PDB entry 5X30 | X-ray diffraction, 1.70 A resolution | chains A and B of the 4 polymer chains in the assembly

== Chain A ==
Protein: L-methionine gamma-lyase
From: Pseudomonas putida
Notes: EC 4.4.1.11, 4.4.1.2
UniProtKB: P13254 (MEGL_PSEPU); numbering as in UniProt (aligned over 1-398)
Chain sequence (398 residues; numbered 1 to 398; the number before each row is that of its first residue):
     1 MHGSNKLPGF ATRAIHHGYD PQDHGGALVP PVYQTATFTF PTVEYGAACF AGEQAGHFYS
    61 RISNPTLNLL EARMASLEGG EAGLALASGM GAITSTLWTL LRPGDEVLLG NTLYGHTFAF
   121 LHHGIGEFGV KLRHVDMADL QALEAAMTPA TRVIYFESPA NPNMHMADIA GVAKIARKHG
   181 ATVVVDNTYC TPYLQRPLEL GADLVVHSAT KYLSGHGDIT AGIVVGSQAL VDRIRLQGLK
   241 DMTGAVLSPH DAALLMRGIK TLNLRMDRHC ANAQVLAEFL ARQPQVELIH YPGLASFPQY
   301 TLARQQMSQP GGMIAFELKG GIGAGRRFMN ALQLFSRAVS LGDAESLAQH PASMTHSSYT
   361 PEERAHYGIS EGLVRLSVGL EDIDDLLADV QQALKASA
Not modelled in the structure: 1-6
Construct notes: engineered mutation H116 (Cys in P13254)
Modified positions: K211 ((2S)-2-amino-6-[[3-hydroxy-2-methyl-5-(phosphonooxymethyl)pyridin-4-yl]methylideneamino]hexanoic acid; LLP)
Swiss-Prot annotation at these positions:
  - binding site (pyridoxal 5'-phosphate): Y59 to R61, G89, M90, S208 to T210
  - binding site (substrate): Y114, R375
  - modified residue: K211 (N6-(pyridoxal phosphate)lysine)
  - mutagenesis: R61 (R61A/E/F: Loss of elimination activity against L-methionine), K240 (K240D/E: Marked decrease in elimination activity against both L-methionine and DL-homocysteine ...), D241 (D241H/R: 5 to 14-fold reduction in alpha,gamma-elimination activity against L-methionine, while no change in affinity for L-methionine)
Ligand contacts: 2-amino-4-mercapto-butyric acid (HCS): Y114, N161, K211, V339, S340, L341, Q349, R375

== Chain B ==
Protein: L-methionine gamma-lyase
From: Pseudomonas putida
Notes: EC 4.4.1.11, 4.4.1.2
UniProtKB: P13254 (MEGL_PSEPU); residues 1-398 here = UniProt positions 1-398
Chain sequence (398 residues; numbered 1 to 398; the number before each row is that of its first residue):
     1 MHGSNKLPGF ATRAIHHGYD PQDHGGALVP PVYQTATFTF PTVEYGAACF AGEQAGHFYS
    61 RISNPTLNLL EARMASLEGG EAGLALASGM GAITSTLWTL LRPGDEVLLG NTLYGHTFAF
   121 LHHGIGEFGV KLRHVDMADL QALEAAMTPA TRVIYFESPA NPNMHMADIA GVAKIARKHG
   181 ATVVVDNTYC TPYLQRPLEL GADLVVHSAT KYLSGHGDIT AGIVVGSQAL VDRIRLQGLK
   241 DMTGAVLSPH DAALLMRGIK TLNLRMDRHC ANAQVLAEFL ARQPQVELIH YPGLASFPQY
   301 TLARQQMSQP GGMIAFELKG GIGAGRRFMN ALQLFSRAVS LGDAESLAQH PASMTHSSYT
   361 PEERAHYGIS EGLVRLSVGL EDIDDLLADV QQALKASA
Not modelled in the structure: 1-6
Construct notes: engineered mutation H116 (Cys in P13254)
Swiss-Prot annotation at these positions:
  - binding site (pyridoxal 5'-phosphate): Y59 to R61, G89, M90, S208 to T210
  - binding site (substrate): Y114, R375
  - modified residue: K211 (N6-(pyridoxal phosphate)lysine)
  - mutagenesis: R61 (R61A/E/F: Loss of elimination activity against L-methionine), K240 (K240D/E: Marked decrease in elimination activity against both L-methionine and DL-homocysteine ...), D241 (D241H/R: 5 to 14-fold reduction in alpha,gamma-elimination activity against L-methionine, while no change in affinity for L-methionine)
Ligand contacts:
  - 4LM ((2E)-2-{[(1E)-{3-hydroxy-2-methyl-5-[(phosphonooxy)methyl]pyridin-4-yl}methylidene]amino}but-2-enoic acid): S88, G89, M90, I93, Y114, E157, D186, T188, Y189, S208, T210, K211, T220, A221, V339, S340, L341, R375
  - hydrosulfuric acid (H2S): Y114, H116, V339

== How chain A and chain B interact ==
Pairs across the interface - 136 pairs, chain A then chain B:
  Q34(A) with D218(B), hydrogen bond (side chain-backbone); I219(B); D251(B), hydrogen bond
  T35(A) with G217(B)
  A36(A) with T210(B); G217(B), hydrogen bond (backbone-backbone); I219(B)
  T37(A) with V339(B), hydrogen bond (side chain-backbone)
  F38(A) with A338(B)
  T39(A) with S336(B); R337(B)
  F40(A) with R337(B), hydrogen bond (backbone-side chain); M354(B), hydrophobic
  P41(A) with R337(B), hydrogen bond (backbone-side chain)
  T42(A) with N330(B); R337(B)
  V43(A) with R326(B); M329(B), hydrophobic; N330(B); S353(B); M354(B), hydrophobic
  E44(A) with R326(B), salt bridge; N330(B)
  A47(A) with S353(B); M354(B); S357(B)
  F50(A) with V339(B), hydrophobic; T355(B)
  Y59(A) with T210(B); K211(B)
  R61(A) with S88(B); M90(B); Y114(B), hydrogen bond; H116(B)
  A87(A) with A87(B), hydrophobic; G244(B); V246(B)
  S88(A) with R61(B); G244(B), hydrogen bond (side chain-backbone); V246(B)
  M90(A) with R61(B); K240(B); D241(B)
  G91(A) with T243(B); G244(B)
  T94(A) with D241(B); M242(B); T243(B), hydrogen bond (side chain-backbone)
  W98(A) with W98(B), hydrophobic; F128(B), hydrophobic; M242(B), hydrogen bond (side chain-backbone)
  L101(A) with F128(B)
  R102(A) with H123(B), hydrogen bond (side chain-backbone); E127(B), salt bridge; F128(B)
  P103(A) with E127(B); F128(B), hydrophobic
  Y114(A) with R61(B), hydrogen bond
  H116(A) with R61(B), hydrogen bond; I62(B); K240(B)
  A119(A) with D241(B)
  F120(A) with D241(B); M242(B), hydrophobic
  H123(A) with R102(B), hydrogen bond (backbone-side chain)
  G124(A) with M242(B)
  E127(A) with R102(B), salt bridge; P103(B)
  F128(A) with W98(B), hydrophobic; L101(B); R102(B); P103(B), hydrophobic; F128(B); M242(B), hydrophobic
  T210(A) with A36(B); Y59(B)
  K211(A) with Y59(B); R61(B)
  G217(A) with T35(B); A36(B), hydrogen bond (backbone-backbone)
  D218(A) with Q34(B), hydrogen bond (backbone-side chain)
  I219(A) with Q34(B); A36(B)
  K240(A) with H116(B), hydrogen bond
  D241(A) with M90(B); T94(B); H116(B), salt bridge; A119(B); F120(B)
  M242(A) with T94(B); W98(B), hydrogen bond (backbone-side chain); F120(B), hydrophobic; G124(B); F128(B), hydrophobic
  T243(A) with G91(B); T94(B), hydrogen bond (backbone-side chain); T243(B); A245(B)
  G244(A) with A87(B); S88(B), hydrogen bond (backbone-side chain); G91(B); A245(B)
  A245(A) with T243(B); G244(B); A245(B), hydrophobic
  V246(A) with A87(B); S88(B)
  S248(A) with S248(B); D251(B), hydrogen bond
  H250(A) with H250(B)
  D251(A) with Q34(B), hydrogen bond; S248(B), hydrogen bond
  R326(A) with V43(B); E44(B), salt bridge
  M329(A) with V43(B), hydrophobic
  N330(A) with T42(B); V43(B), hydrogen bond (side chain-backbone); E44(B), hydrogen bond
  S336(A) with T39(B)
  R337(A) with T39(B); F40(B), hydrogen bond (backbone-backbone); P41(B), hydrogen bond (side chain-backbone); T42(B); V43(B)
  A338(A) with F38(B)
  V339(A) with T37(B), hydrogen bond (backbone-side chain); F50(B), hydrophobic; F58(B)
  S353(A) with V43(B); A47(B)
  M354(A) with V43(B), hydrophobic; A47(B); F50(B)
  T355(A) with F50(B)
  S357(A) with A47(B)
  S358(A) with A51(B)
Other interface residues (no listed pair), chain A (69 interface residues in all): G46, A51, S60, I62, I125, V130, T220, L254, S340, D343
Other interface residues (no listed pair), chain B (70 interface residues in all): G46, S60, I125, V130, T220, L254, S340, D343, S358

== In short ==
The interface between chain A and chain B involves 69 residues on one side and 70 on the other; the contacts
include 28 hydrogen bonds and 5 salt bridges. Polar pairs include E44(A)-R326(B), R102(A)-E127(B) and
E127(A)-R102(B). Bound to chain A: 2-amino-4-mercapto-butyric acid.
Chain A is L-methionine gamma-lyase and chain B is L-methionine gamma-lyase, both from Pseudomonas putida; the
structure, Crystal structure of Pseudomonas putida methionine gamma-lyase C116H mutant with L-homocysteine
intermediates, was determined by X-ray diffraction together with 5X2V, 5X2W, 5X2X, 5X2Y and 5X2Z from the same
study.
